Entry 9FF8 (X-ray diffraction, 1.42 A resolution); this record covers chains A and B.

[Chain A (and B)]
Molecule: Transthyretin
From: Homo sapiens
Notes: chain B of this document is another copy of the same molecule, construct and numbering; everything in this record applies to it too
UniProtKB: P02766 (TTHY_HUMAN); residues 1-127 here correspond to UniProt positions 21-147 (UniProt number = residue number + 20)
Sequence (127 residues; numbered 1 to 127; the number before each row is that of its first residue):
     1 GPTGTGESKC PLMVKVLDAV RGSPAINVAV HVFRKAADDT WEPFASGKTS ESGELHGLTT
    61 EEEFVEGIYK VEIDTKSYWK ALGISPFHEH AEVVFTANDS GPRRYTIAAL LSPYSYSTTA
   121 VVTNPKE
Unresolved in the structure: 1-8, 126-127
Small-molecule neighbours: A1ICF (2-[(2-chlorophenyl)methoxyiminomethyl]benzoic acid): Lys15, Leu17, Thr106, Ala108, Leu110, Ser117, Thr118, Thr119, Val121

[How chain A and chain B interact]
Contacting residue pairs (41; chain A residue first):
  Ile68(A) - Glu89(B)
  Lys76(A) - Thr96(B)
  Phe87(A) - Phe95(B)
  Phe87(A) - Thr96(B)
  Phe87(A) - Tyr105(B)  hydrophobic
  Phe87(A) - Ile107(B)  hydrophobic
  Phe87(A) - Ala120(B)  hydrophobic
  His88(A) - Val93(B)
  His88(A) - Val94(B)
  Glu89(A) - Val94(B)  hydrogen bond (backbone-backbone)
  Glu89(A) - Thr96(B)  hydrogen bond
  Glu92(A) - Glu92(B)
  Glu92(A) - Val94(B)
  Glu92(A) - Tyr116(B)  hydrogen bond (backbone-side chain)
  Val93(A) - His88(B)
  Val94(A) - His88(B)
  Val94(A) - Glu89(B)  hydrogen bond (backbone-backbone)
  Val94(A) - His90(B)
  Val94(A) - Glu92(B)
  Phe95(A) - Phe87(B)  hydrophobic
  Thr96(A) - Lys76(B)
  Thr96(A) - Glu89(B)  hydrogen bond
  Tyr105(A) - Phe87(B)  hydrophobic
  Ile107(A) - Phe87(B)  hydrophobic
  Tyr114(A) - Thr119(B)  hydrogen bond (backbone-side chain)
  Tyr114(A) - Ala120(B)  hydrogen bond (backbone-backbone)
  Ser115(A) - Thr118(B)  hydrogen bond (side chain-backbone)
  Ser115(A) - Thr119(B)  hydrogen bond
  Tyr116(A) - Glu92(B)  hydrogen bond (side chain-backbone)
  Tyr116(A) - Tyr116(B)  hydrophobic
  Tyr116(A) - Ser117(B)
  Tyr116(A) - Thr118(B)  hydrogen bond (backbone-backbone)
  Ser117(A) - Tyr116(B)
  Ser117(A) - Ser117(B)  hydrogen bond
  Thr118(A) - Ser115(B)  hydrogen bond (backbone-side chain)
  Thr118(A) - Tyr116(B)  hydrogen bond (backbone-backbone)
  Thr119(A) - Tyr114(B)  hydrogen bond (side chain-backbone)
  Thr119(A) - Ser115(B)  hydrogen bond
  Ala120(A) - Phe87(B)  hydrophobic
  Ala120(A) - Tyr114(B)  hydrogen bond (backbone-backbone)
  Val122(A) - Phe87(B)  hydrophobic
Interface residues without a listed pair, chain A (22 interface residues in all): Lys70, His90
Interface residues without a listed pair, chain B (21 interface residues in all): Ile68, Val122

[Summary]
22 residues of chain A face 21 of chain B across their interface; the contacts include 17 hydrogen bonds.
Polar pairs include Glu89(A)-Thr96(B), Glu92(A)-Tyr116(B) and Tyr114(A)-Thr119(B). Bound to chain A: compound
A1ICF.
Chain A and chain B are both Transthyretin (Homo sapiens); the structure, Human transthyretin (TTR) in complex
with (E)-2-((((2-chlorobenzyl)oxy)imino)methyl)benzoic acid (Lic166), was determined by X-ray diffraction
(same publication as 9FHA and 9FF6).
